Entry 4Y70 (X-ray diffraction, 2.40 A resolution); this record covers chains C and D of the 32 polymer chains in the assembly.

# Chain C
Protein: Proteasome subunit alpha type-4
From: Saccharomyces cerevisiae
Notes: EC 3.4.25.1
Reference sequence: P40303 (PSA4_YEAST); residues -1 to 252 here correspond to UniProt positions 1-254 (UniProt number = residue number + 2)
Chain sequence (254 residues; row label = number of the first residue in the row; numbers below 1 keep their minus sign (Met-1 is residue -1)):
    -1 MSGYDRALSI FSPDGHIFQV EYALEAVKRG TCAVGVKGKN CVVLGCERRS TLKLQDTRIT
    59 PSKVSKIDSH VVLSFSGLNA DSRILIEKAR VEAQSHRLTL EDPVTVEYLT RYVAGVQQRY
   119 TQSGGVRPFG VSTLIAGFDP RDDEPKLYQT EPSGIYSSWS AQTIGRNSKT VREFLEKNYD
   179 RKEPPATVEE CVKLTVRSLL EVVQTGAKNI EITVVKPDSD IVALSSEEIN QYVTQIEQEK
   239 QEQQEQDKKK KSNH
Disordered / not traced: -1 to 0, 241-252
UniProt features mapped onto this chain:
  - modified residue: Thr58 (Phosphothreonine)

# Chain D
Protein: Proteasome subunit alpha type-5
From: Saccharomyces cerevisiae
Notes: EC 3.4.25.1
Reference sequence: P32379 (PSA5_YEAST); residues -7 to 252 here correspond to UniProt positions 1-260 (UniProt number = residue number + 8)
Chain sequence (260 residues; each row starts with the number of its first residue; numbers below 1 keep their minus sign (Met-7 is residue -7)):
    -7 MFLTRSEYDR GVSTFSPEGR LFQVEYSLEA IKLGSTAIGI ATKEGVVLGV EKRATSPLLE
    53 SDSIEKIVEI DRHIGCAMSG LTADARSMIE HARTAAVTHN LYYDEDINVE SLTQSVCDLA
   113 LRFGEGASGE ERLMSRPFGV ALLIAGHDAD DGYQLFHAEP SGTFYRYNAK AIGSGSEGAQ
   173 AELLNEWHSS LTLKEAELLV LKILKQVMEE KLDENNAQLS CITKQDGFKI YDNEKTAELI
   233 KELKEKEAAE SPEEADVEMS
Disordered / not traced: -7 to 0, 118-124, 243-252

# Chain C / chain D interface
Pairs across the interface (66; chain C residue first):
  Asp3(C) - Glu117(D)
  Arg4(C) - Asp1(D)  salt bridge
  Arg4(C) - Glu117(D)
  Ala5(C) - Val4(D)  hydrophobic
  Ala5(C) - Glu117(D)
  Ala5(C) - Ser127(D)
  Ser7(C) - Ser127(D)
  Ser7(C) - Arg128(D)
  Ile8(C) - Asp1(D)
  Ile8(C) - Val4(D)  hydrophobic
  Ile8(C) - Gln15(D)
  Phe9(C) - Gln15(D)
  Phe9(C) - Tyr18(D)  hydrophobic
  Phe9(C) - Ser19(D)
  Phe9(C) - Ala22(D)  hydrophobic
  Phe9(C) - Leu73(D)  hydrophobic
  Phe9(C) - Arg128(D)
  Phe9(C) - Pro129(D)
  Phe9(C) - Gly131(D)
  Ser10(C) - Tyr18(D)
  Pro11(C) - Tyr18(D)  hydrophobic
  Pro11(C) - Glu21(D)
  Asp12(C) - Glu21(D)
  Gly13(C) - Tyr18(D)
  Gly13(C) - Glu21(D)
  Gly13(C) - Ala22(D)
  His14(C) - Leu25(D)
  Ile15(C) - Leu73(D)  hydrophobic
  Ile15(C) - Arg128(D)
  Lys35(C) - Glu52(D)  salt bridge
  Gln116(C) - Ala75(D)
  Gln116(C) - Asp76(D)
  Gln116(C) - Arg128(D)
  Thr119(C) - Arg128(D)  hydrogen bond (backbone-side chain)
  Gln120(C) - Met126(D)
  Gln120(C) - Ser127(D)  hydrogen bond (backbone-backbone)
  Gln120(C) - Arg128(D)
  Gln120(C) - Pro129(D)
  Gln120(C) - Phe130(D)
  Ser121(C) - Ser127(D)
  Gly122(C) - Ser127(D)
  Ser151(C) - Ala75(D)
  Gly152(C) - Ala75(D)
  Ile153(C) - Thr74(D)
  Ile153(C) - Ala75(D)
  Ser155(C) - Leu51(D)
  Ser155(C) - Ser55(D)
  Ser156(C) - Leu51(D)
  Ser156(C) - Glu52(D)  hydrogen bond (backbone-backbone)
  Ser156(C) - Ser55(D)  hydrogen bond (backbone-side chain)
  Trp157(C) - Ser48(D)
  Trp157(C) - Leu50(D)
  Trp157(C) - Leu51(D)
  Trp157(C) - Glu52(D)
  Ser158(C) - Leu50(D)  hydrogen bond (backbone-backbone)
  Ser158(C) - Glu52(D)  hydrogen bond
  Ala159(C) - Leu50(D)
  Leu173(C) - Leu50(D)  hydrophobic
  Glu174(C) - Ser48(D)  hydrogen bond
  Glu174(C) - Pro49(D)
  Glu174(C) - Leu50(D)
  Tyr177(C) - Leu50(D)  hydrophobic
  Arg179(C) - Pro49(D)  hydrogen bond (side chain-backbone)
  Arg179(C) - Leu50(D)
  Arg179(C) - Leu51(D)  hydrogen bond (side chain-backbone)
  Arg179(C) - Glu52(D)
Also at the interface, not in a pair above, chain C (32 interface residues in all): Tyr154, Arg170
Also at the interface, not in a pair above, chain D (28 interface residues in all): Thr47, Ser53, Glu57

# Overview
The interface between chain C and chain D involves 32 residues on one side and 28 on the other, with 9
hydrogen bonds and 2 salt bridges. Among the polar pairs are Arg4(C)-Asp1(D), Lys35(C)-Glu52(D) and
Thr119(C)-Arg128(D).
Chain C is Proteasome subunit alpha type-4 and chain D is Proteasome subunit alpha type-5, both from
Saccharomyces cerevisiae; the structure, Yeast 20S proteasome in complex with Ac-LAV-ep, was determined by
X-ray diffraction, deposited together with 4Y69, 4Y6A, 4Y6V, 4Y6Z, 4Y74, 4Y75 and 34 further entries.
